2AJV - chains L and H; structure by X-ray diffraction, 1.50 A resolution.

# Chain L
Protein: Antibody 7A1 Fab'
From: Mus musculus
Notes: fragment: immunoglobulin igg1 kappa light chain
UniProt: Q5XKG4 (Q5XKG4_MOUSE); the construct lacks a stretch of the UniProt sequence, so the offset changes along the chain: 1-27 = UniProt 16-42; 28-211 = UniProt 48-231
Sequence (216 residues; row label = number of the first residue in the row; a row labelled like 27A-27E holds insertion residues (27A, then the next letters in order)):
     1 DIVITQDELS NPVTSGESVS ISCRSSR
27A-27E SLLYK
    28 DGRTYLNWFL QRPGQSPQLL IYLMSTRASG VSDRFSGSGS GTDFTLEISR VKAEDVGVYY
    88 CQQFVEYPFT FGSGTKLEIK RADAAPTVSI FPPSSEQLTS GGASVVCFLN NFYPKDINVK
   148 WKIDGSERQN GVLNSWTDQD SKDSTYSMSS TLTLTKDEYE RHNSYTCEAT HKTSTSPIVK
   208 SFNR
Disulfide bonds: Cys23-Cys88, Cys134-Cys194
Ligand contacts: cocaine (COC): Tyr27D, Tyr32, Phe91, Val92, Glu93, Tyr94, Phe96

# Chain H
Protein: Antibody 7A1 Fab'
From: Mus musculus
Notes: fragment: immunoglobulin igg1 heavy chain
UniProt: A2NUE8 (A2NUE8_MOUSE); the construct lacks a stretch of the UniProt sequence, so the offset changes along the chain: 6-35 = UniProt 24-53; 36-82 = UniProt 55-101; 83-100 = UniProt 105-122; 101-125 = UniProt 125-149
Sequence (219 residues; each row starts with the number of its first residue; note: 15 numbers in that range are skipped by the numbering (no residue carries them; nothing is unmodelled there); a row labelled like 82A-82C holds insertion residues (82A, then the next letters in order)):
     1 EVKLSESGPG LVKPSQSLSL TCTVTGYSIT TNYAW
   35A T
    36 WIRQFPGNKL EWMGYIRSSV ITRYNPSLKS RISITQDTSK NQFFLQL
82A-82C NSV
    83 TTEDTATYYC ARYDYYGN
100A-100B TG
   101 DYWGQGTSVT VSSAKTTPPS VYPLAPGTAA
   133 LKSSMVTLGC LVKGYFPEPV TV
   156 TW
   162 NSGSLSSG
   171 VHTFPAVLQS
   183 DLYTLTSSVT VPSS
   199 TW
   202 PSQTVTCNVA HPASSTKVDK KI
   226 VPR
Disulfide bonds: Cys22-Cys92, Cys142-Cys208
Ligand contacts: cocaine (COC): Ala34, Tyr50, Arg52, Tyr97

# Interface between chain L and chain H
Contacting residue pairs (79; chain L residue first):
  Arg30(L) - Tyr98(H)
  Tyr32(L) - Tyr97(H)
  Tyr32(L) - Tyr98(H)
  Asn34(L) - Gly99(H)  hydrogen bond (side chain-backbone)
  Phe36(L) - Tyr95(H)
  Phe36(L) - Thr100A(H)
  Phe36(L) - Trp103(H)
  Gln38(L) - Gln39(H)  hydrogen bond
  Gln38(L) - Tyr91(H)  hydrogen bond
  Gln42(L) - Tyr91(H)
  Ser43(L) - Tyr91(H)
  Ser43(L) - Gly104(H)  hydrogen bond (side chain-backbone)
  Ser43(L) - Gln105(H)  hydrogen bond (side chain-backbone)
  Pro44(L) - Tyr91(H)
  Pro44(L) - Trp103(H)
  Leu46(L) - Asn100(H)
  Leu46(L) - Thr100A(H)
  Tyr49(L) - Tyr98(H)
  Tyr49(L) - Asn100(H)  hydrogen bond
  Leu50(L) - Tyr98(H)
  Tyr87(L) - Gln39(H)  hydrogen bond
  Tyr87(L) - Asn43(H)  hydrogen bond (side chain-backbone)
  Tyr87(L) - Leu45(H)  hydrophobic
  Gln89(L) - Trp47(H)
  Gln89(L) - Tyr95(H)  hydrogen bond
  Phe91(L) - Tyr95(H)  hydrophobic
  Phe91(L) - Asp96(H)
  Phe91(L) - Tyr97(H)
  Phe91(L) - Gly99(H)
  Tyr94(L) - Trp47(H)  hydrogen bond
  Tyr94(L) - Gly49(H)
  Tyr94(L) - Tyr50(H)  hydrophobic
  Tyr94(L) - Arg58(H)  hydrogen bond (side chain-backbone)
  Tyr94(L) - Tyr59(H)
  Pro95(L) - Trp47(H)  hydrophobic
  Pro95(L) - Asn60(H)
  Phe96(L) - Trp47(H)  hydrophobic
  Phe98(L) - Leu45(H)  hydrophobic
  Phe98(L) - Tyr95(H)
  Ser100(L) - Lys44(H)
  Ser116(L) - Thr139(H)
  Phe118(L) - Leu124(H)
  Phe118(L) - Ala125(H)
  Phe118(L) - Pro126(H)
  Phe118(L) - Thr139(H)
  Pro119(L) - Ala125(H)
  Pro119(L) - Arg228(H)
  Pro120(L) - Arg228(H)  hydrogen bond (backbone-side chain)
  Ser121(L) - Tyr122(H)
  Ser121(L) - Pro123(H)
  Glu123(L) - Tyr122(H)
  Glu123(L) - Pro123(H)
  Glu123(L) - Lys221(H)  salt bridge
  Gln124(L) - Tyr122(H)
  Gln124(L) - Lys145(H)
  Ser127(L) - Tyr122(H)
  Ser131(L) - Leu143(H)
  Val133(L) - Leu124(H)  hydrophobic
  Phe135(L) - Leu124(H)  hydrophobic
  Phe135(L) - Phe174(H)  hydrophobic
  Phe135(L) - Thr188(H)
  Phe135(L) - Ser189(H)
  Phe135(L) - Ser190(H)
  Asn137(L) - His172(H)
  Asn137(L) - Phe174(H)
  Asn137(L) - Ser190(H)  hydrogen bond
  Asn138(L) - His172(H)
  Leu160(L) - Val177(H)  hydrophobic
  Leu160(L) - Gln179(H)
  Asn161(L) - Val177(H)
  Ser162(L) - Phe174(H)
  Ser162(L) - Pro175(H)  hydrogen bond (side chain-backbone)
  Trp163(L) - Pro175(H)
  Thr164(L) - Phe174(H)
  Ser174(L) - His172(H)  hydrogen bond
  Ser174(L) - Phe174(H)
  Met175(L) - Phe174(H)
  Ser176(L) - Phe174(H)
  Ser176(L) - Thr188(H)  hydrogen bond
Interface residues without a listed pair, chain L (44 interface residues in all): Tyr27D, Ser56, Thr178, Thr180
Interface residues without a listed pair, chain H (48 interface residues in all): Ile37, Pro61, Gly100B, Asp101, Gly106, Gly127, Leu140, Gly141, Thr173

# In short
44 residues of chain L and 48 residues of chain H are in contact, with 16 hydrogen bonds and 1 salt bridge.
Polar contacts include Glu123(L)-Lys221(H), Asn34(L)-Gly99(H) and Gln38(L)-Gln39(H). Cocaine is bound between
chain L and chain H.
Chain L is Antibody 7A1 Fab' and chain H is Antibody 7A1 Fab', both from Mus musculus; the structure, Crystal
Structure of Cocaine catalytic Antibody 7A1 Fab' in Complex with Cocaine, was determined by X-ray diffraction,
deposited together with 2AJS, 2AJU, 2AJX, 2AJY, 2AJZ and 2AK1.
